Entry 8S31 (X-ray diffraction, 2.13 A resolution); this record covers chains A and C.

# Chain A
Protein: Serine/threonine-protein kinase PLK1
Organism: Homo sapiens
Notes: EC 2.7.11.21
UniProt: P53350 (PLK1_HUMAN); residue numbers follow UniProt; this construct covers 365-603
Sequence (242 residues; row label = number of the first residue in the row):
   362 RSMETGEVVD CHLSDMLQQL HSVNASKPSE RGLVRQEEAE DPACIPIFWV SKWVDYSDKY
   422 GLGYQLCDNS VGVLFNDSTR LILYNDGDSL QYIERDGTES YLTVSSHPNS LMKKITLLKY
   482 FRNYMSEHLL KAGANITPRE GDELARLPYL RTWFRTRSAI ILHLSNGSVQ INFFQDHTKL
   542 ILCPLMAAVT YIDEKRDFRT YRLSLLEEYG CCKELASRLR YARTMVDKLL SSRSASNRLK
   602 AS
Not modelled in the structure: 362-367, 595-603
Sequence notes: expression tag (362-364)

# Chain C
Protein: Mis18-binding protein 1
UniProt: Q6P0N0 (M18BP_HUMAN); residues -2 to 8 here correspond to UniProt positions 72-82 (UniProt number = residue number + 74)
Sequence (11 residues; row label = number of the first residue in the row; numbers below 1 keep their minus sign (Lys-2 is residue -2)):
    -2 KNIFQSTMLT E
Not modelled in the structure: -2, 7-8
Modified positions: Thr4 (phosphothreonine; TPO)
From the paper describing this entry:
  - post-translational modification sites: Thr4

# Chain A / chain C interface
Pairs across the interface - 24 pairs, chain A then chain C:
  Lys413(A) - Ser3(C)
  Trp414(A) - Phe1(C)
  Trp414(A) - Gln2(C)
  Trp414(A) - Ser3(C)  hydrogen bond (backbone-backbone)
  Val415(A) - Ile0(C)  hydrophobic
  Val415(A) - Phe1(C)
  Asp416(A) - Ile0(C)
  Asp416(A) - Phe1(C)  hydrogen bond (backbone-backbone)
  Tyr417(A) - Asn-1(C)
  Asp419(A) - Asn-1(C)
  Tyr485(A) - Gln2(C)  hydrogen bond
  Tyr485(A) - Met5(C)
  Glu488(A) - Leu6(C)
  His489(A) - Met5(C)
  His489(A) - Leu6(C)  hydrogen bond (backbone-backbone)
  Leu490(A) - Gln2(C)
  Leu490(A) - Ser3(C)
  Leu490(A) - Thr4(C)
  Leu490(A) - Leu6(C)
  Leu491(A) - Thr4(C)  hydrogen bond (backbone-backbone)
  Leu491(A) - Leu6(C)
  Arg516(A) - Phe1(C)
  His538(A) - Thr4(C)
  Lys540(A) - Thr4(C)
Interface residues without a listed pair, chain A (16 interface residues in all): Ser487, Phe534
The authors on this interface:
  - interface residues, chain C: Thr4(C)

# Summary
16 residues of chain A and 8 residues of chain C are in contact, with 5 hydrogen bonds. Polar contacts include
Tyr485(A)-Gln2(C), Trp414(A)-Ser3(C) and Asp416(A)-Phe1(C). The paper reports the interface residue Thr4(C); a
modification site at Thr4(C).
Here chain A is Serine/threonine-protein kinase PLK1 (Homo sapiens) and chain C is Mis18-binding protein 1.
Entry 8S31 (Crystal structure of human PLK1 Polo-Box Domain in complex with Mis18BP1) was determined by X-ray
diffraction together with 8S30 from the same study.
